Entry 8P1U (electron microscopy, 3.30 A resolution); this record covers chains C and D of the 5 polymer chains in the assembly.

Chain C:
Protein: Cell division protein FtsL
From: Pseudomonas aeruginosa
UniProtKB: Q9HVZ6 (FTSL_PSEAE); residues 1-97 here = UniProt positions 1-97
Chain sequence (97 residues; row label = number of the first residue in the row):
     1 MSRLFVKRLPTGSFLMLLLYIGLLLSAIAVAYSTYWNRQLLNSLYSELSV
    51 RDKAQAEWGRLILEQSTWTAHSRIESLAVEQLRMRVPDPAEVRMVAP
Disordered / not traced: 1-3, 97

Chain D:
Protein: Cell division protein FtsB
From: Pseudomonas aeruginosa
UniProtKB: Q9HXZ6 (FTSB_PSEAE); numbering as in UniProt (aligned over 1-94)
Chain sequence (94 residues; row label = number of the first residue in the row):
     1 MRLRSPYWLFVVLILALAGLQYRLWVGDGSLAQVRDLQKQIADQHGENER
    51 LLERNRILEAEVAELKKGTETVEERARHELGMVKDGETLYQLAK
Disordered / not traced: 1-5, 93-94

How chain C and chain D interact:
Residue-residue contacts (104; chain C residue first):
  Pro-10(C) with Pro-6(D)
  Thr-11(C) with Pro-6(D)
  Gly-12(C) with Phe-10(D)
  Leu-15(C) with Phe-10(D), hydrophobic
  Met-16(C) with Leu-9(D), hydrophobic; Phe-10(D); Leu-13(D)
  Leu-19(C) with Ile-14(D), hydrophobic; Leu-17(D), hydrophobic
  Tyr-20(C) with Leu-13(D), hydrophobic
  Gly-22(C) with Leu-17(D)
  Leu-23(C) with Leu-13(D), hydrophobic; Ala-16(D), hydrophobic; Leu-17(D); Leu-20(D), hydrophobic
  Ser-26(C) with Leu-17(D); Gln-21(D), hydrogen bond
  Ala-27(C) with Leu-20(D), hydrophobic
  Ala-29(C) with Leu-24(D)
  Val-30(C) with Leu-20(D); Arg-23(D); Leu-24(D), hydrophobic
  Ser-33(C) with Gly-29(D), hydrogen bond (side chain-backbone); Ser-30(D), hydrogen bond (side chain-backbone); Leu-31(D)
  Thr-34(C) with Arg-23(D); Gly-29(D)
  Trp-36(C) with Val-34(D), hydrophobic
  Asn-37(C) with Gly-29(D), hydrogen bond (side chain-backbone); Ser-30(D), hydrogen bond (side chain-backbone); Gln-33(D); Val-34(D), hydrogen bond (side chain-backbone); Leu-37(D)
  Leu-40(C) with Val-34(D); Leu-37(D), hydrophobic; Gln-38(D)
  Leu-41(C) with Leu-37(D), hydrophobic
  Ser-43(C) with Ile-41(D)
  Leu-44(C) with Leu-37(D), hydrophobic; Gln-40(D); Ile-41(D)
  Glu-47(C) with Ile-41(D); Gln-44(D); His-45(D), salt bridge; Asn-48(D), hydrogen bond
  Leu-48(C) with Gln-44(D)
  Val-50(C) with Asn-48(D)
  Arg-51(C) with Gln-44(D); Glu-47(D), salt bridge; Asn-48(D); Leu-51(D)
  Ala-54(C) with Leu-52(D), hydrophobic; Asn-55(D), hydrogen bond (backbone-side chain)
  Gln-55(C) with Leu-51(D); Arg-54(D), hydrogen bond
  Trp-58(C) with Arg-54(D); Asn-55(D); Leu-58(D)
  Leu-61(C) with Asn-55(D); Leu-58(D), hydrophobic; Glu-59(D); Val-62(D)
  Ile-62(C) with Leu-58(D), hydrophobic
  Glu-64(C) with Val-62(D); Lys-66(D), salt bridge
  Gln-65(C) with Leu-58(D); Glu-61(D); Val-62(D)
  Trp-68(C) with Leu-65(D), hydrophobic; Lys-66(D)
  Thr-69(C) with Leu-65(D); Arg-75(D)
  His-71(C) with Leu-80(D)
  Ile-74(C) with Val-72(D), hydrophobic; Arg-75(D); Leu-80(D), hydrophobic
  Glu-75(C) with Leu-80(D)
  Leu-77(C) with Val-72(D), hydrophobic
  Ala-78(C) with Ala-76(D), hydrophobic; Met-82(D), hydrophobic
  Val-79(C) with Met-82(D), hydrophobic
  Gln-81(C) with Thr-69(D)
  Leu-82(C) with Val-72(D), hydrophobic; Glu-73(D)
  Met-84(C) with Glu-73(D); Arg-77(D); Met-82(D), hydrophobic; Val-83(D); Lys-84(D)
  Arg-85(C) with Met-82(D); Val-83(D), hydrogen bond (backbone-backbone); Glu-87(D), salt bridge
  Val-86(C) with Met-82(D), hydrophobic
  Pro-87(C) with Gly-81(D); Val-83(D); Leu-89(D), hydrophobic
  Val-92(C) with Leu-89(D)
  Arg-93(C) with Leu-89(D), hydrogen bond (backbone-backbone); Tyr-90(D), hydrogen bond; Gln-91(D), hydrogen bond (backbone-backbone)
  Met-94(C) with Gln-91(D)
  Val-95(C) with Tyr-90(D), hydrophobic; Gln-91(D), hydrogen bond (backbone-backbone); Leu-92(D)
Other interface residues (no listed pair), chain C (52 interface residues in all): Glu-57, Glu-91
Other interface residues (no listed pair), chain D (51 interface residues in all): Tyr-7

In short:
52 residues of chain C face 51 of chain D across their interface, with 14 hydrogen bonds and 4 salt bridges.
Among the polar pairs are Glu-47(C)/His-45(D), Arg-51(C)/Glu-47(D) and Glu-64(C)/Lys-66(D).
Here chain C is Cell division protein FtsL and chain D is Cell division protein FtsB, both from Pseudomonas
aeruginosa. Entry 8P1U (Structure of divisome complex FtsWIQLB) was determined by electron microscopy.
